3UBQ - chains B and D of the 6 polymer chains in the assembly; structure by X-ray diffraction, 2.00 A resolution.

Chain B (and D):
Protein: hemagglutinin HA2
Source organism: Influenza a virus
Notes: fragment: Ectodomain HA2, residues 345-520; chain D of this document is another copy of the same molecule, construct and numbering; everything in this record applies to it too
UniProt: C3W5S1 (C3W5S1_I09A0); residues 1-174 here correspond to UniProt positions 345-518 (UniProt number = residue number + 344)
Sequence (177 residues; each row starts with the number of its first residue):
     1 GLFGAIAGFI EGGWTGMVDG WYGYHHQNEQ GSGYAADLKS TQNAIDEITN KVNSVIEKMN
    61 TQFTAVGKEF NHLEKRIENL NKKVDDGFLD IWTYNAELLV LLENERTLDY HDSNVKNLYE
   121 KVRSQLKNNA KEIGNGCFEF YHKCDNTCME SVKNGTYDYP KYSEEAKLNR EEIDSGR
Unresolved in the structure: 170-177 (chain D: 171-177)
Differences from the reference sequence: expression tag (175-177)
Disulfides: Cys144-Cys148

How chain B and chain D interact:
Pairs across the interface (47; chain B residue first):
  Phe3(B) - Leu2(D)
  Phe3(B) - Phe3(D)  hydrophobic
  Ser54(B) - Leu101(D)
  Val55(B) - Tyr94(D)  hydrogen bond (backbone-side chain)
  Lys58(B) - Tyr94(D)
  Lys58(B) - Glu97(D)  salt bridge
  Lys58(B) - Leu101(D)
  Met59(B) - Tyr94(D)
  Asn60(B) - Asp90(D)
  Thr61(B) - Asp90(D)
  Gln62(B) - Asp86(D)  hydrogen bond
  Gln62(B) - Leu89(D)
  Gln62(B) - Asp90(D)  hydrogen bond (backbone-side chain)
  Val66(B) - Lys83(D)  hydrogen bond (backbone-side chain)
  Lys68(B) - Arg76(D)
  Lys68(B) - Asn79(D)
  Lys68(B) - Leu80(D)
  Glu69(B) - Arg76(D)  hydrogen bond (backbone-side chain)
  Phe70(B) - Arg76(D)
  Glu74(B) - Arg76(D)  salt bridge
  Asn81(B) - Leu80(D)
  Asn81(B) - Lys83(D)  hydrogen bond
  Val84(B) - Val84(D)  hydrophobic
  Asp85(B) - Lys83(D)  salt bridge
  Phe88(B) - Lys83(D)
  Phe88(B) - Gly87(D)
  Phe88(B) - Phe88(D)  hydrophobic
  Phe88(B) - Ile91(D)  hydrophobic
  Ile91(B) - Ile91(D)  hydrophobic
  Trp92(B) - Asp90(D)
  Trp92(B) - Ile91(D)  hydrophobic
  Trp92(B) - Tyr94(D)  hydrophobic
  Leu99(B) - Tyr94(D)
  Glu103(B) - Leu102(D)
  Arg106(B) - Leu2(D)
  Arg106(B) - Glu105(D)
  Arg106(B) - Arg106(D)
  Arg106(B) - Asp109(D)  salt bridge
  Ser113(B) - Gly1(D)
  Ser113(B) - Leu2(D)  hydrogen bond (side chain-backbone)
  Asn117(B) - Gly1(D)  hydrogen bond (side chain-backbone)
  Asn117(B) - Leu2(D)
  Asn117(B) - Gly4(D)
  Glu120(B) - Lys116(D)  salt bridge
  Arg123(B) - Glu132(D)  salt bridge
  Lys127(B) - Lys131(D)
  Lys127(B) - Ile133(D)
Other interface residues (no listed pair), chain B (35 interface residues in all): Thr64, Asn71, Ile77, Leu80, Asn95, Tyr110, Ser124, Tyr159
Other interface residues (no listed pair), chain D (31 interface residues in all): Ile77, Asn95, Leu98, Arg123, Gly134

In short:
The interface between chain B and chain D involves 35 residues on one side and 31 on the other; the contacts
include 8 hydrogen bonds and 6 salt bridges. Polar pairs include Lys58(B)-Glu97(D), Glu74(B)-Arg76(D) and
Asp85(B)-Lys83(D).
Both chains are hemagglutinin HA2 (Influenza a virus). Entry 3UBQ (Influenza hemagglutinin from the 2009
pandemic in complex with ligand 3SLN) was determined by X-ray diffraction, deposited together with 3UBE, 3UBJ
and 3UBN.
